PDB entry 1ZAJ | X-ray diffraction, 1.89 A resolution | chains A and D of the 4 polymer chains in the assembly

# Chain A (and D)
Name: Fructose-bisphosphate aldolase A
From: Oryctolagus cuniculus
Notes: EC 4.1.2.13; chain D of this document is another copy of the same molecule, construct and numbering; everything in this record applies to it too
UniProt: P00883 (ALDOA_RABIT); residue numbers follow UniProt; this construct covers 1-363
Chain sequence (363 residues; numbered 1 to 363; the number before each row is that of its first residue):
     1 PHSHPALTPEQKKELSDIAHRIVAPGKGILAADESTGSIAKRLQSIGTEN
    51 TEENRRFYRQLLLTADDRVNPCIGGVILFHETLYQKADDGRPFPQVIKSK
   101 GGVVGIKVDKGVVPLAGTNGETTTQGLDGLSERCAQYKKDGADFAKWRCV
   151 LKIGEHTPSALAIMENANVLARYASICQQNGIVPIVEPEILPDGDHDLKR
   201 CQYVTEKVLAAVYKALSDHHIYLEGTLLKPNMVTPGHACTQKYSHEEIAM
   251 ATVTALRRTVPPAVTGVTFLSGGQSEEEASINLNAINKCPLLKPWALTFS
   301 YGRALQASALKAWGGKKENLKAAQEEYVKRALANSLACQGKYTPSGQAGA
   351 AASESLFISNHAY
Ligand contacts: D-mannitol-1,6-diphosphate (M2P): Ala31, Asp33, Glu34, Ser35, Ser38, Lys107, Lys146, Arg148, Glu187, Glu189, Lys229, Leu270, Ser271, Gly272, Gly273, Ser300, Tyr301, Gly302, Arg303

# Chain A / chain D interface
Residue-residue contacts (53; chain A residue first):
  Ser3(A) with Lys199(D); Tyr203(D)
  Gly154(A) with His2(D)
  Glu155(A) with His2(D), hydrogen bond (backbone-side chain)
  Arg200(A) with Pro1(D), hydrogen bond (side chain-backbone); His2(D), hydrogen bond; Ser3(D)
  Tyr203(A) with Pro1(D); His2(D); Ser3(D); His220(D), hydrogen bond
  Lys207(A) with Ser217(D), hydrogen bond (side chain-backbone); His220(D), hydrogen bond
  Ala210(A) with Lys214(D); Ser217(D)
  Ala211(A) with Lys214(D)
  Lys214(A) with Ala210(D); Ala211(D); Lys214(D)
  Ser217(A) with Lys207(D), hydrogen bond (backbone-side chain); Ala210(D)
  His220(A) with Tyr203(D); Lys207(D), hydrogen bond
  Tyr222(A) with Arg258(D)
  Leu223(A) with Arg258(D)
  Glu224(A) with Arg258(D), salt bridge
  Arg257(A) with Pro261(D); Pro262(D); Ala263(D), hydrogen bond (backbone-backbone)
  Arg258(A) with Tyr222(D); Leu223(D); Glu224(D), salt bridge; Pro261(D); Ala263(D)
  Val260(A) with Pro262(D)
  Pro261(A) with Arg257(D); Arg258(D)
  Pro262(A) with Arg257(D); Val260(D); Pro294(D), hydrophobic; Trp295(D), hydrophobic
  Ala263(A) with Arg257(D), hydrogen bond (backbone-backbone); Arg258(D)
  Leu292(A) with Pro294(D), hydrophobic
  Pro294(A) with Pro262(D), hydrophobic; Leu292(D)
  Trp295(A) with Pro262(D), hydrophobic
  His361(A) with Pro9(D); Lys12(D); Lys13(D); Ser16(D), hydrogen bond; Tyr222(D)
  Tyr363(A) with Lys12(D), hydrogen bond (backbone-side chain)
Interface residues without a listed pair, chain A (33 interface residues in all): His2, Pro5, Lys12, His156, Pro158, Thr254, Thr259, Ala362
Interface residues without a listed pair, chain D (30 interface residues in all): Arg200, Thr254, Thr259

# In short
The interface between chain A and chain D involves 33 residues on one side and 30 on the other; the contacts
include 12 hydrogen bonds and 2 salt bridges. Among the polar pairs are Glu224(A)-Arg258(D), Glu155(A)-His2(D)
and Arg200(A)-Pro1(D). Chain A binds D-mannitol-1,6-diphosphate.
Both chains are Fructose-bisphosphate aldolase A (Oryctolagus cuniculus). Entry 1ZAJ
(Fructose-1,6-bisphosphate aldolase from rabbit muscle in complex with mannitol-1,6-bisphosphate, a
competitive inhibitor) was determined by X-ray diffraction, deposited together with 1ZAH, 1ZAI and 1ZAL.
